Entry 3LAL (X-ray diffraction, 2.51 A resolution); this record covers chains A and B.

# Chain A (and B)
Protein: HIV Reverse transcriptase
From: Human immunodeficiency virus type 1
Notes: EC 2.7.7.49; chain B of this document is another copy of the same molecule, construct and numbering; everything in this record applies to it too
UniProtKB: P04585 (POL_HV1H2); residues 1-560 here correspond to UniProt positions 588-1147 (UniProt number = residue number + 587)
Chain sequence (560 residues; each row starts with the number of its first residue):
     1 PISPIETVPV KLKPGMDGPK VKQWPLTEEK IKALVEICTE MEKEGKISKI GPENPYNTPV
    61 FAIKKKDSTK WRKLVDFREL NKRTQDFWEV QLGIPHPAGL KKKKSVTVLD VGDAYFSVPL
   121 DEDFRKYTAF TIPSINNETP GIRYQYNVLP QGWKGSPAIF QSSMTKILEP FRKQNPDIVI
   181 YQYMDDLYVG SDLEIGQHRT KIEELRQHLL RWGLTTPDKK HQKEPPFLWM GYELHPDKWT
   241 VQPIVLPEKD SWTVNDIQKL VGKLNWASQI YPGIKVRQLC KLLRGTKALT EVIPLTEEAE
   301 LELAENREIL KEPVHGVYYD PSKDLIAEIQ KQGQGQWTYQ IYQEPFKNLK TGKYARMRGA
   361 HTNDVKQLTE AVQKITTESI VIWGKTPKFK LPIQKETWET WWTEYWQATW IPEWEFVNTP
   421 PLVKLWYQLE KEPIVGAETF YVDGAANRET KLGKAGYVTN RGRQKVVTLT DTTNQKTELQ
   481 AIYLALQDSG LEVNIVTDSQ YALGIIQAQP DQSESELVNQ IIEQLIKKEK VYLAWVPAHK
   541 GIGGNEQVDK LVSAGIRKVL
Unresolved in the structure: 554-560 (chain B: 1-4, 66-67, 216-231, 357-360, 430-560)
Swiss-Prot annotation at these positions:
  - region: Phe-227 to His-235 (RT 'primer grip')
  - motif: Trp-398 to Trp-414 (Tryptophan repeat motif)
  - binding site (Mg(2+)): Asp-110, Asp-185, Asp-186, Asp-443, Glu-478, Asp-498, Asp-549
  - site: Trp-401 (Essential for RT p66/p51 heterodimerization), Trp-414 (Essential for RT p66/p51 heterodimerization), Phe-440, Tyr-441 (Cleavage), Leu-560 (Cleavage)

# Chain A / chain B interface
Pairs across the interface (117; chain A residue first):
  Val-8(A) / Glu-53(B)
  Pro-9(A) / Glu-53(B)
  Gln-85(A) / Glu-53(B)  hydrogen bond (side chain-backbone)
  Asp-86(A) / Lys-20(B)  salt bridge
  Asp-86(A) / Pro-55(B)
  Phe-87(A) / Pro-52(B)
  Phe-87(A) / Glu-53(B)
  Phe-87(A) / Pro-55(B)
  Trp-88(A) / Pro-52(B)  hydrogen bond (backbone-backbone)
  Trp-88(A) / Asn-54(B)
  Trp-88(A) / Pro-55(B)
  Trp-88(A) / Asn-57(B)
  Trp-88(A) / Thr-131(B)
  Trp-88(A) / Arg-143(B)
  Gln-91(A) / Asn-137(B)  hydrogen bond
  Gln-91(A) / Thr-139(B)
  Gln-91(A) / Pro-140(B)
  Leu-92(A) / Asn-137(B)  hydrogen bond (backbone-side chain)
  Gly-93(A) / Asn-137(B)
  Ile-94(A) / Asn-137(B)  hydrogen bond (backbone-side chain)
  Pro-95(A) / Asn-136(B)
  Pro-95(A) / Asn-137(B)
  His-96(A) / Asn-136(B)  hydrogen bond (backbone-side chain)
  Gly-99(A) / Asn-136(B)
  Leu-100(A) / Asn-136(B)
  Ala-158(A) / Pro-52(B)
  Ser-162(A) / Pro-52(B)
  Thr-165(A) / Pro-140(B)
  Arg-172(A) / Thr-139(B)
  Val-179(A) / Glu-138(B)
  Ile-180(A) / Glu-138(B)
  Tyr-181(A) / Asn-136(B)
  Tyr-181(A) / Glu-138(B)
  Gln-182(A) / Glu-138(B)
  Gln-182(A) / Pro-140(B)
  Arg-358(A) / Gln-394(B)
  Gln-373(A) / Glu-396(B)
  Gln-373(A) / Thr-397(B)
  Gln-373(A) / Thr-400(B)  hydrogen bond
  Gln-373(A) / Trp-401(B)
  Thr-377(A) / Thr-400(B)
  Ile-380(A) / Leu-26(B)
  Ile-380(A) / Thr-400(B)
  Val-381(A) / Pro-25(B)  hydrophobic
  Val-381(A) / Ile-135(B)
  Val-381(A) / Asn-136(B)  hydrogen bond (backbone-backbone)
  Ile-382(A) / Ile-135(B)
  Ile-382(A) / Asn-136(B)
  Trp-383(A) / Ile-135(B)
  Gly-384(A) / Thr-27(B)
  Gly-384(A) / Glu-28(B)  hydrogen bond (backbone-backbone)
  Gly-384(A) / Ile-135(B)
  Thr-386(A) / Trp-401(B)
  Trp-402(A) / Lys-331(B)  hydrogen bond (backbone-side chain)
  Trp-402(A) / Thr-362(B)
  Trp-402(A) / Asp-364(B)  hydrogen bond
  Tyr-405(A) / Lys-331(B)  hydrogen bond (backbone-side chain)
  Trp-406(A) / Lys-331(B)
  Trp-406(A) / Asn-418(B)
  Trp-406(A) / Thr-419(B)
  Gln-407(A) / Lys-331(B)
  Gln-407(A) / Pro-392(B)
  Gln-407(A) / Ile-393(B)
  Gln-407(A) / Val-417(B)
  Gln-407(A) / Asn-418(B)
  Gln-407(A) / Thr-419(B)
  Ala-408(A) / Trp-337(B)  hydrophobic
  Ala-408(A) / Asp-364(B)
  Ala-408(A) / Pro-392(B)  hydrogen bond (backbone-backbone)
  Ala-408(A) / Ile-393(B)
  Thr-409(A) / Asp-364(B)  hydrogen bond (backbone-side chain)
  Trp-410(A) / Thr-362(B)
  Trp-410(A) / Asn-363(B)
  Trp-410(A) / Val-365(B)  hydrophobic
  Trp-410(A) / Tyr-405(B)
  Pro-412(A) / Trp-401(B)  hydrophobic
  Pro-433(A) / Asn-255(B)
  Pro-433(A) / Leu-289(B)  hydrophobic
  Pro-433(A) / Thr-290(B)
  Ile-434(A) / Thr-290(B)
  Val-435(A) / Thr-290(B)
  Thr-439(A) / Ala-288(B)
  Thr-439(A) / Leu-289(B)  hydrogen bond (side chain-backbone)
  Tyr-441(A) / Val-254(B)
  Tyr-441(A) / Gln-258(B)  hydrogen bond
  Tyr-441(A) / Lys-287(B)  hydrogen bond (side chain-backbone)
  Val-458(A) / Thr-286(B)
  Thr-459(A) / Thr-286(B)  hydrogen bond (backbone-side chain)
  Asn-460(A) / Thr-286(B)
  Asn-460(A) / Lys-287(B)
  Asn-460(A) / Ala-288(B)
  Asn-494(A) / Leu-289(B)
  Val-496(A) / Leu-289(B)  hydrophobic
  Gln-500(A) / Pro-420(B)
  Gln-500(A) / Pro-421(B)
  Gln-500(A) / Leu-422(B)
  Leu-503(A) / Leu-422(B)  hydrophobic
  Gln-507(A) / Pro-421(B)
  Tyr-532(A) / Asn-255(B)  hydrogen bond
  Tyr-532(A) / Leu-289(B)  hydrophobic
  Trp-535(A) / Leu-422(B)
  Trp-535(A) / Trp-426(B)  hydrophobic
  Val-536(A) / Gln-258(B)
  Pro-537(A) / Gly-262(B)
  Pro-537(A) / Asn-265(B)
  Lys-540(A) / Asn-265(B)
  Lys-540(A) / Cys-280(B)
  Gly-541(A) / Leu-283(B)
  Ile-542(A) / Val-261(B)  hydrophobic
  Ile-542(A) / Cys-280(B)  hydrophobic
  Ile-542(A) / Leu-283(B)  hydrophobic
  Gly-543(A) / Leu-283(B)  hydrogen bond (backbone-backbone)
  Gly-543(A) / Gly-285(B)
  Gly-544(A) / Gly-285(B)  hydrogen bond (backbone-backbone)
  Gly-544(A) / Thr-286(B)
  Gln-547(A) / Gly-285(B)
  Gln-547(A) / Thr-286(B)
Interface residues without a listed pair, chain A (71 interface residues in all): Ile-159, Glu-169, Arg-356, Glu-370, Thr-376, Thr-403, Glu-432, Gly-504, Ala-534
Interface residues without a listed pair, chain B (59 interface residues in all): Val-21, Lys-22, Lys-49, Tyr-56, Arg-284, Lys-424

# In short
71 residues of chain A face 59 of chain B across their interface, with 21 hydrogen bonds and 1 salt bridge.
Polar contacts include Asp-86(A)/Lys-20(B), Gln-85(A)/Glu-53(B) and Gln-91(A)/Asn-137(B). UniProt lists 7
Mg2+-binding residues on chain A.
Both chains are HIV Reverse transcriptase (Human immunodeficiency virus type 1). Entry 3LAL (Crystal structure
of HIV-1 reverse transcriptase in complex with N1-ethyl pyrimidinedione non-nucleoside inhibitor) was
determined by X-ray diffraction, deposited together with 3LAM and 3LAN.
